Entry 4GC2 (X-ray diffraction, 2.12 A resolution); this record covers chain A.

# Chain A
Molecule: Putidacin L1
Organism: Pseudomonas sp. BW11M1
UniProtKB: Q8GEJ9 (Q8GEJ9_9PSED); residue numbers follow UniProt; this construct covers 1-276
Sequence (276 residues; numbered 1 to 276; the number before each row is that of its first residue):
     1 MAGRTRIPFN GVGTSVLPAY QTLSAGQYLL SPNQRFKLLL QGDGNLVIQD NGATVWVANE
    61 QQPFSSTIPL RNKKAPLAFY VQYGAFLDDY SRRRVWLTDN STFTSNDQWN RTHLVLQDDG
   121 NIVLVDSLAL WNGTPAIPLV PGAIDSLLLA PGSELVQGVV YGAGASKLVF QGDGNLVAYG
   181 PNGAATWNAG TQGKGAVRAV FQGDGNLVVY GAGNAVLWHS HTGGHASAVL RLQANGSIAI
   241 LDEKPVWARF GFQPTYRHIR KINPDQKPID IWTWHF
Unresolved in the structure: 1
Reported in the primary citation:
  - mutagenesis - V208Y: unchanged binding to alpha-methyl mannoside
  - mutagenesis - V177Y, V177Y/V208Y (31.6-fold): decreased growth
  - mutagenesis - V208Y: unchanged growth in response to P. syringae GR12-2R3

# Summary
From the paper: V177Y and V177Y/V208Y reduce growth; V208Y leaves binding to alpha-methyl mannoside unchanged.
Chain A is Putidacin L1 (Pseudomonas sp. BW11M1); the structure, Crystal structure of the bacteriocin LLPA
from pseudomonas sp. in complex with GlcNAc beta(1-2)Man alpha(1-3)[GlcNAc beta(1-2)Man ..., was determined by
X-ray diffraction (same publication as 3M7H and 3M7J).
